9VKN - chains A and B; structure by X-ray diffraction, 2.44 A resolution.

Chain A (and B):
Protein: Pyruvate dehydrogenase complex repressor
Source organism: Achromobacter denitrificans
Notes: chain B of this document is another copy of the same molecule, construct and numbering; everything in this record applies to it too
UniProtKB: A0A6N0JVZ6 (A0A6N0JVZ6_ACHDE); numbering as in UniProt (aligned over 82-231)
Amino-acid sequence (150 residues; numbered 82 to 231; the number before each row is that of its first residue):
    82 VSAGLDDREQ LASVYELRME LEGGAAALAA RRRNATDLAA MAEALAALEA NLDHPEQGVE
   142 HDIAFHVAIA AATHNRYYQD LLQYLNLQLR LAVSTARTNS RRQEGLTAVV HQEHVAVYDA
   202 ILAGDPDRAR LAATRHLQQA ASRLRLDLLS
Unresolved in the structure: 82-83, 230-231 (chain B: 82-85, 230-231)
Differences from the reference sequence: conflict A120 (Val in A0A6N0JVZ6), D134 (Glu in A0A6N0JVZ6)
Ion coordination: Zn2+: D143, H147, H195, H217 (together with (2S)-2-hydroxypentanedioic acid)
Small-molecule neighbours: (2S)-2-hydroxypentanedioic acid (S2G): Y96, R99, D143, H147, V174, A177, R178, S181, V191, H195, H217, L218, A221, R224

How chain A and chain B interact:
Residue-residue contacts - 41 pairs, chain A then chain B:
  L86(A) with Y158(B)
  Q91(A) with Y158(B)
  S94(A) with N156(B), hydrogen bond (backbone-side chain); Y158(B)
  V95(A) with Y158(B), hydrophobic
  E97(A) with L109(B); R113(B), salt bridge; N156(B), hydrogen bond
  L98(A) with N156(B); Y158(B), hydrophobic; Y159(B); L162(B), hydrophobic
  E101(A) with G105(B); Y159(B); R211(B), salt bridge
  L102(A) with L102(B), hydrophobic; L162(B), hydrophobic
  G105(A) with E101(B)
  L109(A) with E97(B)
  R113(A) with E97(B), salt bridge
  N156(A) with S94(B), hydrogen bond (side chain-backbone); E97(B), hydrogen bond
  R157(A) with Q91(B), hydrogen bond
  Y158(A) with V95(B), hydrophobic; L98(B), hydrophobic; Q169(B)
  Y159(A) with L98(B), hydrophobic; E101(B)
  D161(A) with Y165(B), hydrogen bond
  L162(A) with L98(B), hydrophobic; L102(B), hydrophobic; L162(B), hydrophobic; Y165(B), hydrophobic
  Y165(A) with D161(B); L162(B), hydrophobic; Y165(B), hydrophobic
  L166(A) with L162(B), hydrophobic
  Q169(A) with Y158(B)
  R211(A) with E101(B), salt bridge
  L229(A) with R112(B), hydrogen bond (backbone-side chain); R113(B)
Interface residues without a listed pair, chain B (20 interface residues in all): L166

Overview:
22 residues of chain A face 20 of chain B across their interface, with 7 hydrogen bonds and 4 salt bridges.
Polar pairs include E97(A)-R113(B), E101(A)-R211(B) and S94(A)-N156(B). Bound to chain A:
(2S)-2-hydroxypentanedioic acid. D143(A), H147(A), H195(A) and H217(A) coordinate Zn2+.
Chain A and chain B are both Pyruvate dehydrogenase complex repressor (Achromobacter denitrificans); the
structure, Crystal structure of DhdR in complex with inducer L2HG, was determined by X-ray diffraction,
deposited together with 9JPJ, 9JPK and 9JPL.
